PDB entry 6D2J | X-ray diffraction, 2.10 A resolution | chain A

Chain A:
Name: Carbonic anhydrase
Source organism: Pseudomonas aeruginosa
Notes: EC 4.2.1.1
UniProt: A0A1G5JF57 (A0A1G5JF57_ACIBA); residues 4-211 here = UniProt positions 4-211
Chain sequence (209 residues; numbered 3 to 211; the number before each row is that of its first residue):
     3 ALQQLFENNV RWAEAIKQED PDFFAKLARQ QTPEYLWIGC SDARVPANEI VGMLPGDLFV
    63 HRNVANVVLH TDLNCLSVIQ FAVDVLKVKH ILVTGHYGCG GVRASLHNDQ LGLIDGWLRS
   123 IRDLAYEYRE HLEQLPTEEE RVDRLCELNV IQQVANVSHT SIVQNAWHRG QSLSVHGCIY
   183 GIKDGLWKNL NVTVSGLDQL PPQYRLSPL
Differences from the reference sequence: expression tag (3)
Bound ions: Zn2+: Cys-42, His-98, Cys-101 (together with thiocyanate ion)

In short:
The Zn2+ site is built by Cys-42, His-98 and Cys-101.
Chain A is Carbonic anhydrase (Pseudomonas aeruginosa); the structure, Beta Carbonic anhydrase in complex with
thiocyanate, was determined by X-ray diffraction together with 6D2M, 6D2N and 6D2O from the same study.
